Entry 7XHV (X-ray diffraction, 4.00 A resolution); this record covers chains A and D of the 4 polymer chains in the assembly.

Chain A:
Molecule: Aryl hydrocarbon receptor nuclear translocator
From: Mus musculus
Notes: fragment: arnt
UniProtKB: P53762 (ARNT_MOUSE); numbering as in UniProt (aligned over 82-360)
Chain sequence (279 residues; row label = number of the first residue in the row):
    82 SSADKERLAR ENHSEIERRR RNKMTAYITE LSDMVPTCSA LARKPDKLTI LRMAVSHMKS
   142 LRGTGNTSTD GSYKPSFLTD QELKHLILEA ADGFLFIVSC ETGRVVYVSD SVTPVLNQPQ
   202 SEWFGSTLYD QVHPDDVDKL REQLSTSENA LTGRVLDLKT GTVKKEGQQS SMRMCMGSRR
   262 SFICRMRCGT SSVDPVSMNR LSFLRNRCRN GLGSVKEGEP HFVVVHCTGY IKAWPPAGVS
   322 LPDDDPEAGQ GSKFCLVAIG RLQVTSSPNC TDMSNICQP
Disordered / not traced: 82-84, 122, 145-155, 229-257, 275-302, 320-334, 346-360
Curated features (UniProtKB/Swiss-Prot):
  - region: Leu167 to Ala171 (Mediates the transcription activity and dimerization of the AHR:ARNT complex)
  - mutagenesis: His94 (H94A: Reduces DNA binding), Glu98 (E98A: Reduces DNA binding), Arg102 (R102E: Reduces DNA binding. Decreases transcription factor activity), Leu112 (L112D: Interferes with transcription factor activity; L112E: Impairs heterodimer formation with EPAS1. Impairs heterodimer formation with HIF1A ...), Leu132 (L132E: Impairs heterodimer formation with EPAS1. Impairs heterodimer formation with HIF1A. Significantly destabilizes ARNT?s heterodimeric interactions with both NPAS1 and NPAS3 ...), Val136 (V136D: Impairs heterodimer formation with EPAS1. Impairs heterodimer formation with HIF1A. Significantly destabilizes ARNT?s heterodimeric interactions with both NPAS1 and NPAS3 ...), Met139 (M139D: Interferes with transcription factor activity), Leu164 (L164D: Does not affect transcription factor activity), Leu167 (L167E: Highly reduces transcription activity. Impairs interaction with AHR. Impairs heterodimer formation with EPAS1. Impairs heterodimer formation with HIF1A ...), Ile168 (I168D: Highly reduces transcription activity. Impairs interaction with AHR. Impairs heterodimer formation with EPAS1. Impairs heterodimer formation with HIF1A ...), Ala171 (A171D: Reduces transcription activity. Markedly reduces interaction with AHR. Impairs heterodimer formation with EPAS1. Markedly decreases heterodimer formation with HIF1A ...), Ile264 (I264D: Impairs heterodimer formation with EPAS1. Markedly decreases heterodimer formation with HIF1A. Significantly destabilizes ARNT?s heterodimeric interactions with both NPAS1 and NPAS3 ...), 3 further mutagenesis entries in UniProt

Chain D:
Molecule: 16-nt DNA strand
From: Mus musculus
Sequence (16 nucleotides; numbered 1 to 16; the number before each row is that of its first residue):
     1 CCATCACTCA CGACCT

Interface between chain A and chain D:
Residue-residue contacts - 9 pairs, chain A then chain D:
  Asn93(A) - DA6(D)  hydrogen bond to the phosphate
  His94(A) - DT8(D)  hydrogen bond to the base
  Ile97(A) - DC7(D)  phosphate contact
  Ile97(A) - DT8(D)  base contact
  Glu98(A) - DT8(D)  base contact
  Glu98(A) - DC9(D)  hydrogen bond to the base
  Glu98(A) - DA10(D)  hydrogen bond to the base
  Arg101(A) - DT8(D)  salt bridge to the phosphate
  Arg101(A) - DC9(D)  salt bridge to the phosphate

In short:
Chain A and chain D each contribute 5 residues to their interface, with 4 hydrogen bonds and 2 salt bridges.
Polar pairs include His94(A)-DT8(D), Glu98(A)-DC9(D) and Glu98(A)-DA10(D). From UniProt: 15 mutagenesis sites
on chain A.
Chain A is Aryl hydrocarbon receptor nuclear translocator and chain D is a 16-nt DNA strand, both from Mus
musculus; the structure, Crystal Structure of the NPAS4-ARNT heterodimer in complex with DNA, was determined
by X-ray diffraction together with 7XI3 and 7XI4 from the same study.
